PDB entry 7DUH | X-ray diffraction, 3.75 A resolution | chains A and H of the 23 polymer chains in the assembly

[Chain A]
Molecule: 30S Ribosomal RNA rRNA
Source organism: Thermus thermophilus HB8
Sequence (1522 nucleotides; each row starts with the number of its first residue; note: 42 numbers in that range are skipped by the numbering (no residue carries them; nothing is unmodelled there); a row labelled like 190A-190L holds insertion residues (190A, then the next letters in order); numbering starts at 0):
     0 UUUGUUGGAGAGUCUGAUCCUGGCUCAGGGUGAACGCUGGCGGCGUGCCU
    50 AAGACAUGCAAGUCGUGCGGG
    73 CCGCGGGGUUUU
    88 ACUCCG
    95 UGGUC
   101 AGCGGCGGACGGGUGAGUAACGCGUGGGU
  129A G
   130 ACCUACCCGGAAGAGGGGGACAACCCGGGGAAACUCGGGCUAAUCCCCCA
   180 UGUGGACCCGC
190A-190L CCCUUGGGGUGU
   191 GUCCAAAGGGCUUU
   216 GCCCGCUUCCGGAUGGGCCCGCGUCCCAUCAGCUAGUUGGUGGGGUAAUG
   266 GCCCACCAAGGCGACGACGGGUAGCCGGUCUGAGAGGAUGGCCGGCCACA
   316 GGGGCACUGAGACACGGGCCCCACUCCUACGGGAGGCAGCAGUUAGGAAU
   366 CUUCCGCAAUGGGCGCAAGCCUGACGGAGCGACGCCGCUUGGAGGAAGAA
   416 GCCCUUCGGGGUGUAAACUCCUGAA
   442 CCCGGGACGAAACCCCCGACGA
   474 GGGGACUGACGGUACCGGG
   494 GUAAUAGCGCCGGCCAACUCCGUGCCAGCAGCCGCGGUAAUACGGAGGGC
   544 GCGAGCGUUACCCGGAUUCACUGGGCGUAAAGGGCGUGUAGGCGGCCUGG
   594 GGCGUCCCAUGUGAAAGACCACGGCUCAACCGUGGGGGAGCGUGGGAUAC
   644 GCUCAGGCUAGACGGUGGGAGAGGGUGGUGGAAUUCCCGGAGUAGCGGUG
   694 AAAUGCGCAGAUACCGGGAGGAACGCCGAUGGCGAAGGCAGCCACCUGGU
   744 CCACCCGUGACGCUGAGGCGCGAAAGCGUGGGGAGCAAACCGGAUUAGAU
   794 ACCCGGGUAGUCCACGCCCUAAACGAUGCGCGCUAGGUCUCUGGGUCU
   848 CCUGGGGGCCGAAGCUAACGCGUUAAGCGCGCCGCCUGGGGAGUACGGCC
   898 GCAAGGCUGAAACUCAAAGGAAUUGACGGGGGCCCGCACAAGCGGUGGAG
   948 CAUGUGGUUUAAUUCGAAGXAACGCGAAGAACCUUACCAGGCCUUGACAU
   998 GCUAGG
 1003A G
  1004 AACCCGGGUGAAAGCCUGGGGUGCCCC
1030A-1030D GCGA
  1031 GGGGAGCCCUAGCACAGGUGCUGCAUGGCCGUCGUCAGCUCGUGCCGUGA
  1081 GGUGUUGGGUUAAGUCCCGCAACGAGCGCAACCCCCGCCGUUAGUUGCCA
  1131 GCGGUUCGGCCGGGCACUCUAACGGGACUGCCCGCGAAA
  1171 GCGGGAGGAAGGAGGGGACGACGUCUGGUCAGCAUGGCCCUUACGGCCUG
  1221 GGCGACACACGUGCUACAAUGCCCACUACAAAGCGAUGCCACCCGGCAAC
  1271 GGGGAGCUAAUCGCAAAAAGGUGGGCCCAGUUCGGAUUGGGGUCUGCAAC
  1321 CCGACCCCAUGAAGCCGGAAUCGCUAGUAAUCGCGGAUCAG
 1361A C
  1362 CAUGCCGCGGUGAAUACGUUCCCGGGCCUUGUACACACXGCCXGUXACGC
  1412 CAUGGGAGCGGGCUCUACCCGAAGUCGCCGGG
  1446 AGCCUACGGG
  1459 CAGGCGCCGAGGGUAGGGCCCGUGACUGGGGCGAAGUCGUAACAAGGUAG
  1509 CUGUACCGGAAGGUGCGGCUGGAUCCACUCCUUUCU
Unresolved in the structure: 0-4, 1534-1538
Modified / non-standard residues: PSU (pseudouridine-5'-monophosphate) at position 516, 7MG (7N-methyl-8-hydroguanosine-5'-monophosphate) at position 527, M2G (N2-dimethylguanosine-5'-monophosphate) at position 966, 5MC (5-methylcytidine-5'-monophosphate) at position 967, 2MG (2N-methylguanosine-5'-monophosphate) at position 1207, 5MC (5-methylcytidine-5'-monophosphate) at position 1400, 4OC (4n,o2'-methylcytidine-5'-monophosphate) at position 1402, 5MC (5-methylcytidine-5'-monophosphate) at position 1404, 5MC (5-methylcytidine-5'-monophosphate) at position 1407, UR3 (3-methyluridine-5'-monophoshate) at position 1498, MA6 (6N-dimethyladenosine-5'-monophoshate) at position 1518, MA6 (6N-dimethyladenosine-5'-monophoshate) at position 1519, PSU (pseudouridine-5'-monophosphate) at position 1540, PSU (pseudouridine-5'-monophosphate) at position 1541
Bound ions: Mg2+ site 1 near G21 (its only coordinating residue here); Mg2+ site 2 near G38 (its only coordinating residue here); Mg2+ site 3: G46, G394; Mg2+ site 4 near C48 (its only coordinating residue here); Mg2+ site 5: A59, U387; Mg2+ site 6: G61, G105; Mg2+ site 7 near U98 (its only coordinating residue here); Mg2+ site 8 near G107 (its only coordinating residue here); Mg2+ site 9: A109, G331; Mg2+ site 10 near G111 (its only coordinating residue here); Mg2+ site 11 near G117 (its only coordinating residue here); Mg2+ site 12: C121, G124, U125; 97 more Mg2+ sites not listed
Ligand contacts: HJO (N-[(1R,2R,3R,4S,5S)-4-[(2R,3R,6S)-6-(aminomethyl)-3-azanyl-oxan-2-yl]oxy-5-azanyl-2-[(2R,3R,4R)-5-methyl-4-(methylamino)-3,5-bis(oxidanyl)oxan-2-yl]oxy-3-oxidanyl-cyclohexyl]ethanamide): 5MC_1404, G1405, U1406, 5MC_1407, A1408, C1409, G1491, A1493, G1494, U1495, C1496, G1497

[Chain H]
Name: 30S ribosomal protein S8
Source organism: Thermus thermophilus HB8
UniProt: P0DOY9 (RS8_THET8); residues 1-138 here = UniProt positions 1-138
Sequence (138 residues; numbered 1 to 138; the number before each row is that of its first residue):
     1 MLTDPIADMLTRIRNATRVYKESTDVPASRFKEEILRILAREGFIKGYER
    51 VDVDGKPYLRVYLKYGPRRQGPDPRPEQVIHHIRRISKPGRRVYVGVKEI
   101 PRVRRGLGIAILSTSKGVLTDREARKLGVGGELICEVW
Bound ions: Mg2+ site 1 near Arg37 (its only coordinating residue here); Mg2+ site 2 near Arg102 (its only coordinating residue here)

[How chain A and chain H interact]
Residue-residue contacts (69; chain A residue first):
  C564(A) with Arg91(H), hydrogen bond to the sugar
  C586(A) with Pro89(H), phosphate contact; Gly90(H), sugar contact
  G587(A) with Thr3(H), sugar contact; Pro89(H), phosphate contact; Arg92(H), salt bridge to the phosphate
  G588(A) with Leu2(H), sugar contact; Pro5(H), phosphate contact
  C589(A) with Pro5(H), phosphate contact; Ala28(H), sugar contact; Ser29(H), phosphate contact
  C590(A) with Ser29(H), phosphate contact; Arg30(H), hydrogen bond to the phosphate
  U591(A) with Arg30(H), salt bridge to the phosphate
  G597(A) with Tyr94(H), hydrogen bond to the base
  U598(A) with Tyr94(H), phosphate contact; Gly131(H), sugar contact
  C599(A) with Val95(H), sugar contact; Gly96(H), phosphate contact; Val97(H), phosphate contact; Val129(H), sugar contact; Gly130(H), hydrogen bond to the sugar; Gly131(H), sugar contact
  C600(A) with Gly96(H), phosphate contact; Val97(H), hydrogen bond to the phosphate; Gly128(H), sugar contact
  A632(A) with Lys98(H), salt bridge to the phosphate
  A640(A) with Ser115(H), hydrogen bond to the sugar
  U641(A) with Ser115(H), sugar contact
  A642(A) with Phe31(H), sugar contact; Ser113(H), hydrogen bond to the base; Thr114(H), base contact; Ser115(H), base contact
  C643(A) with Phe31(H), sugar contact; Tyr94(H), base contact; Ser113(H), sugar contact; Glu132(H), hydrogen bond to the sugar
  G644(A) with Arg92(H), sugar contact
  A653(A) with Lys56(H), salt bridge to the phosphate
  G654(A) with Met1(H), hydrogen bond to the sugar
  G755(A) with Met1(H), base contact
  C824(A) with Met1(H), hydrogen bond to the sugar
  G825(A) with Asp8(H), hydrogen bond to the sugar; Thr11(H), base contact; Arg12(H), hydrogen bond to the sugar
  C826(A) with Arg12(H), sugar contact; Asn15(H), hydrogen bond to the base
  U827(A) with Asn15(H), sugar contact; Val19(H), sugar contact
  A828(A) with Lys21(H), salt bridge to the phosphate
  A859(A) with Val19(H), base contact
  A860(A) with Arg18(H), sugar contact; Arg75(H), hydrogen bond to the phosphate
  G861(A) with Arg75(H), salt bridge to the phosphate
  G874(A) with Asn15(H), base contact
  C875(A) with Thr11(H), base contact; Arg14(H), hydrogen bond to the sugar; Asn15(H), hydrogen bond to the sugar
  G876(A) with Ala7(H), sugar contact; Thr11(H), hydrogen bond to the sugar; Arg14(H), phosphate contact
  C877(A) with Thr3(H), hydrogen bond to the sugar; Asp4(H), sugar contact; Lys88(H), phosphate contact; Pro89(H), sugar contact
  G878(A) with Thr3(H), sugar contact; Lys88(H), phosphate contact; Pro89(H), phosphate contact
  C879(A) with Gly90(H), phosphate contact
Interface residues without a listed pair, chain A (37 interface residues in all): U652, A753, G823
Interface residues without a listed pair, chain H (41 interface residues in all): Pro57, Gly117, Val118

[Overview]
37 residues of chain A and 41 residues of chain H are in contact, with 18 hydrogen bonds and 6 salt bridges.
Polar pairs include G597(A)-Tyr94(H), A642(A)-Ser113(H) and C826(A)-Asn15(H). Bound to chain A: compound HJO.
The Mg2+ site 3 is built by G46(A) and G394(A).
Here chain A is 30S Ribosomal RNA rRNA and chain H is 30S ribosomal protein S8, both from Thermus thermophilus
HB8. Entry 7DUH (Crystal structure of the Thermus thermophilus (HB8) 30S ribosomal subunit with mRNA and
cognate transfer RNA ...) was determined by X-ray diffraction.
